PDB entry 7ZT8 | X-ray diffraction, 2.29 A resolution | chains A and B of the 4 polymer chains in the assembly

Chain A:
Name: Major histocompatibility complex class I-related gene protein
Organism: Homo sapiens
Reference sequence: Q95460 (HMR1_HUMAN); residues 1-270 here correspond to UniProt positions 23-292 (UniProt number = residue number + 22)
Amino-acid sequence (290 residues; numbered 0 to 289; the number before each row is that of its first residue; numbering starts at 0):
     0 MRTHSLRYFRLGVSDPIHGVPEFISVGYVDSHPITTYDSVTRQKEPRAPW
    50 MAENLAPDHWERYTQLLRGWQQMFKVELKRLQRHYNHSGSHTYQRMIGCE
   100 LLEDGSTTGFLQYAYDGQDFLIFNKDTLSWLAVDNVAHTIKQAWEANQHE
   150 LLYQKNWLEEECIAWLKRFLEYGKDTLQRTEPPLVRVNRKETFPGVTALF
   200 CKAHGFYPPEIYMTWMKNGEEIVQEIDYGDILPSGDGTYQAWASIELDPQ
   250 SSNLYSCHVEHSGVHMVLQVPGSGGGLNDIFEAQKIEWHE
Not modelled in the structure: 191-195, 221-223, 246-250, 270-289
Disulfide bonds: Cys-98/Cys-161, Cys-200/Cys-256
Glycans and other covalent adducts: 3-methylbenzoic acid (OVV) linked to Lys-43
Differences from the reference sequence: initiating methionine (0); conflict Ser-261 (Cys283 in Q95460); expression tag (271-289)
Small-molecule neighbours: 3-methylbenzoic acid (OVV): Tyr-7, Phe-8, Arg-9, Ser-24, Thr-34, Tyr-62, Leu-66, Trp-69, Arg-94, Ile-96
Swiss-Prot annotation at these positions:
  - binding site (5-(2-oxoethylideneamino)-6-(D-ribitylamino)uracil): Arg-9, Ser-24, Lys-43, Arg-94, Tyr-152, Gln-153
  - binding site (5-(2-oxopropylideneamino)-6-(D-ribitylamino)uracil): Arg-9, Ser-24, Lys-43, Arg-94, Tyr-152, Gln-153
  - binding site (7-hydroxy-6-methyl-8-(1-D-ribityl)lumazine): Arg-9, Ser-24, Lys-43, Arg-94, Tyr-152, Gln-153
  - binding site (8-(9H-purin-6-yl)-2-oxa-8-azabicyclo[3.3.1]nona-3,6-diene-4,6-dicarbaldehyde): Arg-9, Lys-43, His-58, Arg-94
  - binding site (2-amino-4-oxopteridine-6-carbaldehyde): Lys-43
  - binding site (pyridoxal): Lys-43
  - glycosylation: Asn-85 (N-linked (GlcNAc...) asparagine)
From the paper describing this entry:
  - mutagenesis - E76Q/E149Q (KD = 0.6 uM): unchanged binding to AF7 TCR
  - mutagenesis - E76Q/E149Q: decreased binding to E8 TRBV6-1 TCR

Chain B:
Name: Beta-2-microglobulin
Organism: Homo sapiens
Reference sequence: P61769 (B2MG_HUMAN); residues 1-99 here correspond to UniProt positions 21-119 (UniProt number = residue number + 20)
Amino-acid sequence (100 residues; numbered 0 to 99; the number before each row is that of its first residue; numbering starts at 0):
     0 MIQRTPKIQVYSRHPAENGKSNFLNCYVSGFHPSDIEVDLLKNGERIEKV
    50 EHSDLSFSKDWSFYLLYYTEFTPTEKDEYACRVNHVTLSQPKIVKWDRDM
Not modelled in the structure: 99
Disulfide bonds: Cys-25/Cys-80
Differences from the reference sequence: initiating methionine (0)
Swiss-Prot annotation at these positions:
  - modified residue: Gln-2 (Pyrrolidone carboxylic acid)
  - glycosylation: Ile-1 (N-linked (Glc) (glycation) isoleucine), Lys-19 (N-linked (Glc) (glycation) lysine), Lys-41 (N-linked (Glc) (glycation) lysine), Lys-48 (N-linked (Glc) (glycation) lysine), Lys-58 (N-linked (Glc) (glycation) lysine), Lys-91 (N-linked (Glc) (glycation) lysine), Lys-94 (N-linked (Glc) (glycation) lysine)

How chain A and chain B interact:
Pairs across the interface (49; chain A residue first):
  Arg-6(A) with Lys-58(B)
  Phe-8(A) with Phe-56(B), hydrophobic; Ser-57(B)
  Leu-10(A) with Ser-33(B); Leu-54(B), hydrophobic; Phe-56(B), hydrophobic; Phe-62(B), hydrophobic
  Ile-16(A) with Asp-34(B)
  Val-19(A) with Asp-34(B)
  Ile-23(A) with Phe-56(B), hydrophobic
  Tyr-27(A) with Leu-54(B); Ser-55(B), hydrogen bond
  Arg-46(A) with Asp-53(B), salt bridge
  Thr-91(A) with His-31(B)
  Gln-93(A) with His-31(B), hydrogen bond; Trp-60(B); Phe-62(B)
  Arg-94(A) with Trp-60(B)
  Met-95(A) with Lys-58(B); Trp-60(B)
  Gln-111(A) with Lys-58(B); Trp-60(B)
  Tyr-112(A) with Trp-60(B)
  Ala-113(A) with Trp-60(B), hydrophobic
  Asp-115(A) with Met-0(B); His-31(B)
  Gly-116(A) with Arg-3(B), hydrogen bond (backbone-side chain); His-31(B), hydrogen bond (backbone-side chain); Trp-60(B)
  Gln-117(A) with Ile-1(B)
  Asp-118(A) with Trp-60(B), hydrogen bond
  Arg-185(A) with Pro-14(B)
  Lys-189(A) with Asp-98(B), salt bridge
  His-203(A) with Pro-14(B)
  Asp-229(A) with Lys-6(B), salt bridge; Gln-8(B), hydrogen bond
  Leu-231(A) with Gln-8(B); Tyr-10(B); Tyr-26(B), hydrophobic
  Pro-232(A) with Tyr-10(B), hydrogen bond (backbone-side chain); Tyr-26(B), hydrophobic
  Ser-233(A) with Arg-12(B), hydrogen bond (backbone-side chain); Asn-24(B), hydrogen bond (backbone-side chain)
  Gly-234(A) with Arg-12(B), hydrogen bond (backbone-side chain); Leu-65(B)
  Asp-235(A) with Arg-12(B)
  Gln-239(A) with Tyr-10(B); Ser-11(B), hydrogen bond (side chain-backbone); Arg-12(B)
Also at the interface, not in a pair above, chain A (33 interface residues in all): Val-12, Val-25, His-90, Lys-201
Also at the interface, not in a pair above, chain B (27 interface residues in all): His-13, Asp-59, Tyr-63

Summary:
33 residues of chain A and 27 residues of chain B are in contact; the contacts include 11 hydrogen bonds and 3
salt bridges. Polar pairs include Arg-46(A)/Asp-53(B), Lys-189(A)/Asp-98(B) and Asp-229(A)/Lys-6(B). The paper
reports that E76Q/E149Q of chain A reduce binding to E8 TRBV6-1 TCR; E76Q/E149Q of chain A leave binding to
AF7 TCR unchanged.
Here chain A is Major histocompatibility complex class I-related gene protein and chain B is
Beta-2-microglobulin, both from Homo sapiens. Entry 7ZT8 (Structure of E8 TCR in complex in human MR1 bound to
3FBA) was determined by X-ray diffraction (same publication as 7ZT2, 7ZT3, 7ZT4, 7ZT5, 7ZT7 and 7ZT9).
